PDB entry 2ZTH | X-ray diffraction, 2.60 A resolution | chain A

== Chain A ==
Protein: Catechol O-methyltransferase
Organism: Rattus norvegicus
Notes: EC 2.1.1.6
UniProtKB: P22734 (COMT_RAT); residues 1-221 here correspond to UniProt positions 44-264 (UniProt number = residue number + 43)
Amino-acid sequence (223 residues; each row starts with the number of its first residue; numbers below 1 keep their minus sign (Gly-1 is residue -1)):
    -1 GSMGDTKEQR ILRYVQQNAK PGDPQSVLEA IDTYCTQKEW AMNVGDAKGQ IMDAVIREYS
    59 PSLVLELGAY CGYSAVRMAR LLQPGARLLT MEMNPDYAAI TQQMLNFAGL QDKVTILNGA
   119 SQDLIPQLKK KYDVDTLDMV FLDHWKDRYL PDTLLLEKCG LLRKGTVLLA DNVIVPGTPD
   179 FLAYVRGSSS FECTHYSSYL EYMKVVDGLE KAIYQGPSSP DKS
Disordered / not traced: -1 to 2, 36-41, 215-221
Differences from the reference sequence: expression tag (-1 to 0)
Bound ions: Mg2+: Asp141, Asn170
Residues lining bound ligands: S-adenosylmethionine (SAM): Val42, Glu64, Gly66, Ala67, Tyr68, Tyr71, Ser72, Met89, Glu90, Met91, Asn92, Tyr95, Gly117, Ala118, Ser119, Gln120, Phe139, Asp141, His142, Trp143, Arg146

== Summary ==
Bound to chain A: S-adenosylmethionine. Asp141 and Asn170 coordinate Mg2+.
Chain A is Catechol O-methyltransferase (Rattus norvegicus); the structure, Crystal structure of holo form of
rat catechol-o-methyltransferase, was determined by X-ray diffraction together with 2ZLB from the same study.
